Entry 5W5C (X-ray diffraction, 1.85 A resolution); this record covers chains A and E of the 6 polymer chains in the assembly.

Chain A:
Molecule: Vesicle-associated membrane protein 2
Source organism: Rattus norvegicus
UniProt: P63045 (VAMP2_RAT); residue numbers follow UniProt; this construct covers 28-66
Chain sequence (40 residues; numbered 27 to 66; the number before each row is that of its first residue):
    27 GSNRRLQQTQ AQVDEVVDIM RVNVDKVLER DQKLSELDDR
Disordered / not traced: 27-28
Construct notes: expression tag (27)
Swiss-Prot annotation at these positions:
  - site ((Microbial infection) Cleavage): Gln58, Lys59, Lys59, Leu60, Arg66

Chain E:
Molecule: Complexin-1
Source organism: Rattus norvegicus
UniProt: P63041 (CPLX1_RAT); residue numbers follow UniProt; this construct covers 1-83
Chain sequence (83 residues; row label = number of the first residue in the row):
     1 MEFVMKQALG GATKDMGKML GGDEEKDPDA AKKEEERQEA LRQAEEERKA KYAKMEAERE
    61 VMRQGIRDKY GIKKKEEREA EAQ
Disordered / not traced: 1-50, 76-83
Swiss-Prot annotation at these positions:
  - region: Arg48 to Tyr70 (Interaction with the SNARE complex)

Interface between chain A and chain E:
Pairs across the interface - 14 pairs, chain A then chain E:
  Arg47(A) - Tyr70(E)  hydrogen bond (side chain-backbone)
  Arg47(A) - Ile72(E)
  Val50(A) - Ile66(E)  hydrophobic
  Val50(A) - Ile72(E)  hydrophobic
  Asp51(A) - Arg67(E)  salt bridge
  Asp51(A) - Ile72(E)
  Leu54(A) - Arg63(E)
  Leu54(A) - Arg67(E)
  Glu55(A) - Arg67(E)
  Asp57(A) - Arg59(E)  salt bridge
  Asp57(A) - Arg63(E)  salt bridge
  Ser61(A) - Glu56(E)
  Ser61(A) - Arg59(E)
  Ser61(A) - Arg63(E)  hydrogen bond
Interface residues without a listed pair, chain A (9 interface residues in all): Gln58, Asp65
Interface residues without a listed pair, chain E (10 interface residues in all): Tyr52, Gly71, Lys73

In short:
Chain A and chain E form an interface of 9 and 10 residues respectively; the contacts include 2 hydrogen bonds
and 3 salt bridges. Among the polar pairs are Asp51(A)-Arg67(E), Asp57(A)-Arg59(E) and Asp57(A)-Arg63(E).
Here chain A is Vesicle-associated membrane protein 2 and chain E is Complexin-1, both from Rattus norvegicus.
Entry 5W5C (Crystal structure of the primed SNARE-Complexin-Synaptotagmin-1 C2AB complex) was determined by
X-ray diffraction together with 5W5D from the same study.
